6NIS - chains H and L; structure by X-ray diffraction, 2.11 A resolution.

== Chain H ==
Molecule: MZ24 antibody heavy chain
Organism: Homo sapiens
Notes: antibody fragment or engineered binder
Amino-acid sequence (225 residues; row label = number of the first residue in the row; a row labelled like 82A-82C holds insertion residues (82A, then the next letters in order)):
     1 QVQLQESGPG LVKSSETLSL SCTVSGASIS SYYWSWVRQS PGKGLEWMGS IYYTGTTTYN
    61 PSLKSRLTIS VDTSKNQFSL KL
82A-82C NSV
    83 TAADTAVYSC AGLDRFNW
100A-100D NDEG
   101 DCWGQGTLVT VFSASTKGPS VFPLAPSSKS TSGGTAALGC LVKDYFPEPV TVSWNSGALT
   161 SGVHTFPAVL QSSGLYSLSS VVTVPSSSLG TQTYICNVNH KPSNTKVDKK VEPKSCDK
Disordered / not traced: 217-218
Disulfides: Cys22-Cys92, Cys140-Cys196

== Chain L ==
Molecule: MZ24 antibody light chain
Organism: Homo sapiens
Notes: antibody fragment or engineered binder
Amino-acid sequence (216 residues; row label = number of the first residue in the row; note: 1 number in that range is skipped by the numbering (no residue carries it; nothing is unmodelled there); a row labelled like 27A-27B holds insertion residues (27A, then the next letters in order)):
     1 QSVLTQPPS
    11 ASGTPGQRVT ISCSGSR
27A-27B SN
    28 LGRNTVNWYQ QLPGVAPKLL IYSNSRRPSG VPDRFSGSKS DTSASLAISG LQSEDEADYY
    88 CAAWDDSL
95A-95C NGL
    96 YVFGTGTSVT VLGQPKAAPS VTLFPPSSEE LQANKATLVC LISDFYPGAV TVAWKADSSP
   156 VKAGVETTTP SKQSNNKYAA SSYLSLTPEQ WKSHRSYSCQ VTHEGSTVEK TVAPTEC
Disulfides: Cys23-Cys88, Cys135-Cys194

== Chain H / chain L interface ==
Residue-residue contacts (83; chain H residue first):
  Tyr33(H) with Trp91(L), hydrophobic
  Val37(H) with Phe98(L), hydrophobic
  Gln39(H) with Gln38(L)
  Gly44(H) with Tyr87(L)
  Leu45(H) with Gln38(L); Pro44(L), hydrophobic; Tyr87(L), hydrophobic; Phe98(L)
  Glu46(H) with Gln1(L), hydrogen bond
  Trp47(H) with Gly95B(L); Leu95C(L), hydrophobic; Tyr96(L); Phe98(L)
  Ser50(H) with Trp91(L)
  Thr58(H) with Asn95A(L); Gly95B(L), hydrogen bond (side chain-backbone)
  Tyr59(H) with Leu95C(L)
  Asn60(H) with Gln1(L), hydrogen bond
  Pro61(H) with Gln1(L); Leu95(L), hydrophobic; Leu95C(L), hydrophobic
  Ser62(H) with Gln1(L)
  Val89(H) with Val42(L)
  Ser91(H) with Ala43(L); Pro44(L)
  Leu95(H) with Trp91(L), hydrophobic
  Arg97(H) with Asn31(L), hydrogen bond; Trp91(L); Asp93(L), salt bridge
  Asp100B(H) with Tyr49(L); Arg53(L)
  Glu100C(H) with Tyr49(L); Arg53(L), salt bridge
  Gly100D(H) with Tyr49(L)
  Asp101(H) with Asn34(L), hydrogen bond; Tyr36(L), hydrogen bond; Leu46(L)
  Trp103(H) with Tyr36(L); Pro44(L), hydrophobic
  Gly104(H) with Ala43(L)
  Gly106(H) with Ala43(L)
  Phe122(H) with Ser122(L); Glu124(L); Glu125(L)
  Pro123(H) with Ser122(L)
  Leu124(H) with Phe119(L), hydrophobic
  Ala125(H) with Phe119(L)
  Lys129(H) with Thr206(L), hydrogen bond (side chain-backbone)
  Ser130(H) with Val116(L); Thr117(L), hydrogen bond; Lys205(L)
  Ala137(H) with Phe119(L)
  Leu141(H) with Thr132(L); Tyr178(L), hydrophobic
  Lys143(H) with Glu125(L), salt bridge; Lys130(L); Thr132(L)
  His164(H) with Gln168(L), hydrogen bond; Ala174(L)
  Phe166(H) with Leu136(L), hydrophobic; Ile137(L); Ala174(L), hydrophobic; Ala175(L)
  Pro167(H) with Ser166(L); Gln168(L); Ser176(L)
  Ala168(H) with Thr163(L)
  Val169(H) with Glu161(L); Thr163(L); Tyr178(L), hydrophobic
  Leu170(H) with Glu161(L)
  Gln171(H) with Glu161(L)
  Ser172(H) with Glu161(L), hydrogen bond (backbone-side chain)
  Leu178(H) with Tyr178(L)
  Ser179(H) with Val134(L); Leu136(L); Tyr178(L), hydrogen bond
  Val181(H) with Phe119(L), hydrophobic; Leu136(L), hydrophobic
  Lys209(H) with Glu124(L), salt bridge
  Lys214(H) with Ser122(L); Ser123(L)
  Cys216(H) with Cys212(L), hydrogen bond (backbone-side chain)
Other interface residues (no listed pair), chain H (52 interface residues in all): Gln105, Ser127, Leu138, Thr165, Ser177
Other interface residues (no listed pair), chain L (49 interface residues in all): Gly41, Pro120, Ala128, Ser138, Thr162, Val207

== In short ==
Chain H and chain L form an interface of 52 and 49 residues respectively, with 12 hydrogen bonds and 4 salt
bridges. Polar pairs include Arg97(H)-Asp93(L), Glu100C(H)-Arg53(L) and Lys143(H)-Glu125(L).
Here chain H is MZ24 antibody heavy chain and chain L is MZ24 antibody light chain, both from Homo sapiens.
Entry 6NIS (Crystal structure of a human anti-ZIKV-DENV neutralizing antibody MZ24 isolated following ZPIV
vaccination) was determined by X-ray diffraction, deposited together with 6MTX, 6MTY, 6NIP and 6NIU.
